7TQS - chains q and s of the 22 polymer chains in the assembly; structure by electron microscopy, 3.90 A resolution.

== Chain q ==
Name: VP1
Organism: Coxsackievirus A21
Notes: EC 3.4.22.29, 3.6.1.15, 3.4.22.28, 2.7.7.48
UniProt: Q7T7N6 (Q7T7N6_9ENTO); residues 1-298 here correspond to UniProt positions 582-879 (UniProt number = residue number + 581)
Amino-acid sequence (298 residues; row label = number of the first residue in the row):
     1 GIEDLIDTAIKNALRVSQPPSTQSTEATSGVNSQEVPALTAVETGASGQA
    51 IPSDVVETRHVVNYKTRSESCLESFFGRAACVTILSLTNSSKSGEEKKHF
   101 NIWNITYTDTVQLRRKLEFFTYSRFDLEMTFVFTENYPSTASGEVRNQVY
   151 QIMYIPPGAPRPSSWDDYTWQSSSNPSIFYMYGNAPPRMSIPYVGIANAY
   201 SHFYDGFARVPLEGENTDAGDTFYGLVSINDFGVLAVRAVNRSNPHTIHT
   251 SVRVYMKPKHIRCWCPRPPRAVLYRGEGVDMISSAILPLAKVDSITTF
Disordered / not traced: 1-15
Sequence notes: conflict Ala-290 (Thr871 in Q7T7N6)

== Chain s ==
Name: VP3
Organism: Coxsackievirus A21
Notes: EC 3.4.22.29, 3.6.1.15, 3.4.22.28, 2.7.7.48
UniProt: Q71LY2 (Q71LY2_9ENTO); residues 1-240 here correspond to UniProt positions 342-581 (UniProt number = residue number + 341)
Amino-acid sequence (240 residues; row label = number of the first residue in the row):
     1 GLPTMNTPGSNQFLTSDDFQSPCALPNFDVTPPIHIPGEVKNMMELAEID
    51 TLIPMNAVDGKVNTMEMYQIPLNDNLSKAPIFCLSLSPASDKRLSHTMLG
   101 EILNYYTHWTGSIRFTFLFCGSMMATGKLLLSYSPPGAKPPTNRKDAMLG
   151 THIIWDLGLQSSCSMVAPWISNTVYRRCARDDFTEGGFITCFYQTRIVVP
   201 ASTPTSMFMLGFVSACPDFSVRLLRDTPHISQSKLIGRTQ
Disordered / not traced: 240
Sequence notes: conflict His-96 (Arg437 in Q71LY2)

== Interface between chain q and chain s ==
Residue-residue contacts - 176 pairs, chain q then chain s:
  Thr-22(q) / Phe-219(s)
  Gln-23(q) / Pro-217(s)  hydrogen bond (backbone-backbone)
  Gln-23(q) / Asp-218(s)
  Ala-38(q) / Cys-163(s)  hydrogen bond (backbone-side chain)
  Ala-38(q) / Ser-164(s)  hydrogen bond (backbone-backbone)
  Leu-39(q) / Trp-155(s)
  Leu-39(q) / Ser-162(s)
  Leu-39(q) / Cys-163(s)  hydrophobic
  Thr-40(q) / Gln-160(s)
  Thr-40(q) / Ser-161(s)
  Thr-40(q) / Ser-162(s)  hydrogen bond (backbone-backbone)
  Thr-40(q) / Ser-164(s)
  Ala-41(q) / Ser-162(s)
  Val-42(q) / Thr-116(s)
  Val-42(q) / Leu-118(s)  hydrophobic
  Val-42(q) / Ser-162(s)  hydrogen bond (backbone-side chain)
  Glu-43(q) / Leu-118(s)
  Glu-43(q) / Ser-161(s)  hydrogen bond
  Ser-47(q) / Glu-48(s)
  Ser-47(q) / Ile-49(s)
  Ser-47(q) / Asp-50(s)  hydrogen bond (side chain-backbone)
  Gly-48(q) / Asp-50(s)  hydrogen bond (backbone-side chain)
  Gly-48(q) / Arg-114(s)  hydrogen bond (backbone-side chain)
  Gly-48(q) / Ser-164(s)
  Ala-50(q) / Arg-114(s)  hydrogen bond (backbone-side chain)
  Ala-50(q) / Ser-164(s)
  Ala-50(q) / Val-166(s)
  Ala-50(q) / Cys-216(s)
  Ile-51(q) / Val-166(s)
  Ile-51(q) / Pro-217(s)
  Pro-52(q) / Ser-112(s)
  Pro-52(q) / Val-166(s)  hydrophobic
  Val-55(q) / Ile-153(s)  hydrophobic
  Val-55(q) / Val-166(s)
  Val-56(q) / Thr-151(s)
  Lys-65(q) / Thr-110(s)  hydrogen bond
  Lys-65(q) / Tyr-175(s)
  Thr-66(q) / Ser-220(s)
  Arg-67(q) / Asn-42(s)  hydrogen bond (backbone-side chain)
  Arg-67(q) / Met-44(s)
  Arg-67(q) / Glu-48(s)  salt bridge
  Arg-67(q) / Pro-217(s)  hydrogen bond (side chain-backbone)
  Arg-67(q) / Phe-219(s)  hydrogen bond (side chain-backbone)
  Glu-69(q) / Tyr-106(s)
  Glu-69(q) / Val-221(s)
  Glu-69(q) / Arg-222(s)
  Glu-69(q) / Leu-223(s)
  Glu-69(q) / Leu-224(s)  hydrogen bond (side chain-backbone)
  Ser-70(q) / Asn-42(s)  hydrogen bond
  Ser-70(q) / Met-43(s)  hydrogen bond (backbone-backbone)
  Ser-70(q) / Met-44(s)
  Ser-70(q) / Tyr-106(s)
  Ser-70(q) / Val-221(s)
  Cys-71(q) / Asn-42(s)
  Leu-72(q) / Val-40(s)
  Leu-72(q) / Lys-41(s)  hydrogen bond (backbone-backbone)
  Ser-74(q) / Leu-224(s)
  Phe-75(q) / Met-43(s)  hydrophobic
  Phe-75(q) / Tyr-106(s)
  Phe-75(q) / Leu-224(s)
  Arg-78(q) / Thr-15(s)
  Arg-78(q) / Leu-224(s)
  Ala-79(q) / Thr-15(s)  hydrogen bond (backbone-backbone)
  Ile-84(q) / Leu-235(s)
  Ile-84(q) / Gly-237(s)
  Ile-84(q) / Arg-238(s)
  Leu-85(q) / Arg-238(s)
  Ser-86(q) / Arg-238(s)  hydrogen bond (backbone-backbone)
  Ser-86(q) / Thr-239(s)
  Asn-101(q) / Arg-238(s)  hydrogen bond
  Asn-101(q) / Thr-239(s)
  Ile-102(q) / Arg-238(s)  hydrogen bond (backbone-side chain)
  Trp-103(q) / Arg-238(s)
  Asp-109(q) / Gln-232(s)  hydrogen bond (backbone-side chain)
  Thr-110(q) / Gln-232(s)
  Thr-110(q) / Leu-235(s)
  Val-111(q) / Ile-230(s)  hydrophobic
  Val-111(q) / Ser-231(s)
  Val-111(q) / Gln-232(s)  hydrogen bond (backbone-side chain)
  Gln-112(q) / Asp-226(s)
  Gln-112(q) / Thr-227(s)  hydrogen bond (side chain-backbone)
  Gln-112(q) / Ile-230(s)
  Arg-115(q) / Glu-101(s)  salt bridge
  Arg-115(q) / Tyr-105(s)  hydrogen bond
  Arg-115(q) / His-229(s)
  Arg-115(q) / Ile-230(s)
  Lys-116(q) / Tyr-105(s)
  Phe-119(q) / Tyr-105(s)  hydrophobic
  Phe-120(q) / Val-40(s)  hydrophobic
  Phe-120(q) / Met-43(s)  hydrophobic
  Arg-124(q) / Val-30(s)
  Arg-124(q) / Thr-31(s)  hydrogen bond (side chain-backbone)
  Arg-124(q) / Pro-32(s)
  Arg-124(q) / Pro-33(s)
  Glu-128(q) / Phe-19(s)
  Thr-130(q) / Phe-13(s)
  Val-132(q) / Phe-13(s)  hydrophobic
  Pro-176(q) / Ala-24(s)
  Ala-185(q) / Asn-11(s)
  Pro-186(q) / Phe-13(s)  hydrophobic
  Arg-188(q) / Phe-13(s)
  Arg-188(q) / Asp-17(s)  salt bridge
  Arg-188(q) / Ser-21(s)
  Met-189(q) / Ser-21(s)
  Met-189(q) / Pro-22(s)
  Met-189(q) / Ala-24(s)  hydrophobic
  Ser-190(q) / Ser-21(s)
  Ser-190(q) / Pro-22(s)  hydrogen bond (backbone-backbone)
  Ser-190(q) / Cys-23(s)  hydrogen bond (backbone-side chain)
  Ser-190(q) / Ala-24(s)  hydrogen bond (backbone-backbone)
  Ile-191(q) / Ala-24(s)  hydrophobic
  Ile-191(q) / Leu-25(s)  hydrophobic
  Pro-192(q) / Cys-23(s)
  Pro-192(q) / Leu-25(s)  hydrophobic
  Pro-192(q) / Phe-28(s)  hydrophobic
  Tyr-193(q) / Phe-28(s)
  Tyr-193(q) / Val-30(s)
  Val-194(q) / Phe-28(s)  hydrophobic
  Gly-195(q) / Thr-31(s)  hydrogen bond (backbone-side chain)
  Ala-197(q) / Thr-31(s)
  Asn-198(q) / Thr-31(s)
  Asn-198(q) / Pro-32(s)  hydrogen bond (side chain-backbone)
  Asn-198(q) / Ile-34(s)
  Lys-257(q) / Asp-17(s)  hydrogen bond (side chain-backbone)
  Arg-262(q) / Glu-39(s)  salt bridge
  Cys-263(q) / Glu-39(s)
  Cys-263(q) / Val-40(s)  hydrogen bond (backbone-backbone)
  Trp-264(q) / Ile-36(s)
  Trp-264(q) / Pro-37(s)
  Trp-264(q) / Gly-38(s)
  Trp-264(q) / Glu-39(s)
  Cys-265(q) / Gly-38(s)
  Pro-266(q) / Val-40(s)
  Pro-266(q) / Leu-46(s)  hydrophobic
  Arg-267(q) / Met-98(s)
  Pro-268(q) / Met-98(s)  hydrophobic
  Pro-269(q) / Met-98(s)
  Pro-269(q) / Glu-101(s)
  Leu-273(q) / Ser-231(s)
  Tyr-274(q) / Ile-230(s)  hydrophobic
  Leu-287(q) / Asn-63(s)
  Pro-288(q) / Asn-63(s)
  Pro-288(q) / His-96(s)
  Leu-289(q) / Pro-54(s)  hydrophobic
  Leu-289(q) / Val-62(s)
  Leu-289(q) / Asn-63(s)  hydrogen bond (backbone-side chain)
  Leu-289(q) / Met-67(s)  hydrophobic
  Leu-289(q) / His-96(s)
  Ala-290(q) / Ala-57(s)
  Ala-290(q) / Val-62(s)
  Ala-290(q) / Lys-92(s)
  Lys-291(q) / Ala-57(s)
  Lys-291(q) / Asp-59(s)  salt bridge
  Lys-291(q) / Val-62(s)
  Lys-291(q) / Lys-92(s)  hydrogen bond (backbone-side chain)
  Val-292(q) / Ala-57(s)  hydrogen bond (backbone-backbone)
  Val-292(q) / Val-58(s)  hydrophobic
  Val-292(q) / Lys-92(s)
  Val-292(q) / Arg-93(s)
  Ser-294(q) / Val-58(s)
  Ile-295(q) / Met-55(s)
  Ile-295(q) / Asn-56(s)
  Ile-295(q) / Val-58(s)
  Ile-295(q) / Ile-81(s)
  Ile-295(q) / Phe-82(s)
  Ile-295(q) / Cys-83(s)  hydrogen bond (backbone-backbone)
  Thr-296(q) / Pro-80(s)
  Thr-296(q) / Ile-81(s)
  Thr-296(q) / Cys-83(s)  hydrogen bond (backbone-side chain)
  Thr-297(q) / Cys-83(s)
  Thr-297(q) / Arg-93(s)
  Phe-298(q) / Cys-83(s)  hydrophobic
  Phe-298(q) / Ser-85(s)
  Phe-298(q) / Pro-140(s)  hydrophobic
  Phe-298(q) / Pro-141(s)
  Phe-298(q) / Phe-188(s)  hydrophobic
Interface residues without a listed pair, chain q (88 interface residues in all): Gln-49, Gly-77, Thr-83, Lys-98, Phe-100, Ile-196, Ala-199, Tyr-255, Lys-259
Interface residues without a listed pair, chain s (99 interface residues in all): Leu-14, Ser-16, Asp-18, Ile-70, Pro-71, Leu-84, Thr-142, Pro-168, Val-174, Ile-189, Thr-190, Ile-236

== In short ==
88 residues of chain q and 99 residues of chain s are in contact; the contacts include 39 hydrogen bonds and 5
salt bridges. Polar contacts include Arg-67(q)/Glu-48(s), Arg-115(q)/Glu-101(s) and Arg-188(q)/Asp-17(s).
Here chain q is VP1 and chain s is VP3, both from Coxsackievirus A21. Entry 7TQS (Coxsackievirus A21 capsid
subdomain in complex with mouse polyclonal antibody pAbC-3) was determined by electron microscopy (same
publication as 7TQT and 7TQU).
